Entry 8EJ3 (electron microscopy, 3.13 A resolution); this record covers chains C and R of the 9 polymer chains in the assembly.

# Chain C
Protein: DNA-directed RNA polymerase subunit beta
Source organism: Mycobacterium tuberculosis H37Rv
Notes: EC 2.7.7.6
Reference sequence: P9WGY9 (RPOB_MYCTU); residue numbers follow UniProt; this construct covers 1-1178
Amino-acid sequence (1178 residues; numbered 1 to 1178; the number before each row is that of its first residue):
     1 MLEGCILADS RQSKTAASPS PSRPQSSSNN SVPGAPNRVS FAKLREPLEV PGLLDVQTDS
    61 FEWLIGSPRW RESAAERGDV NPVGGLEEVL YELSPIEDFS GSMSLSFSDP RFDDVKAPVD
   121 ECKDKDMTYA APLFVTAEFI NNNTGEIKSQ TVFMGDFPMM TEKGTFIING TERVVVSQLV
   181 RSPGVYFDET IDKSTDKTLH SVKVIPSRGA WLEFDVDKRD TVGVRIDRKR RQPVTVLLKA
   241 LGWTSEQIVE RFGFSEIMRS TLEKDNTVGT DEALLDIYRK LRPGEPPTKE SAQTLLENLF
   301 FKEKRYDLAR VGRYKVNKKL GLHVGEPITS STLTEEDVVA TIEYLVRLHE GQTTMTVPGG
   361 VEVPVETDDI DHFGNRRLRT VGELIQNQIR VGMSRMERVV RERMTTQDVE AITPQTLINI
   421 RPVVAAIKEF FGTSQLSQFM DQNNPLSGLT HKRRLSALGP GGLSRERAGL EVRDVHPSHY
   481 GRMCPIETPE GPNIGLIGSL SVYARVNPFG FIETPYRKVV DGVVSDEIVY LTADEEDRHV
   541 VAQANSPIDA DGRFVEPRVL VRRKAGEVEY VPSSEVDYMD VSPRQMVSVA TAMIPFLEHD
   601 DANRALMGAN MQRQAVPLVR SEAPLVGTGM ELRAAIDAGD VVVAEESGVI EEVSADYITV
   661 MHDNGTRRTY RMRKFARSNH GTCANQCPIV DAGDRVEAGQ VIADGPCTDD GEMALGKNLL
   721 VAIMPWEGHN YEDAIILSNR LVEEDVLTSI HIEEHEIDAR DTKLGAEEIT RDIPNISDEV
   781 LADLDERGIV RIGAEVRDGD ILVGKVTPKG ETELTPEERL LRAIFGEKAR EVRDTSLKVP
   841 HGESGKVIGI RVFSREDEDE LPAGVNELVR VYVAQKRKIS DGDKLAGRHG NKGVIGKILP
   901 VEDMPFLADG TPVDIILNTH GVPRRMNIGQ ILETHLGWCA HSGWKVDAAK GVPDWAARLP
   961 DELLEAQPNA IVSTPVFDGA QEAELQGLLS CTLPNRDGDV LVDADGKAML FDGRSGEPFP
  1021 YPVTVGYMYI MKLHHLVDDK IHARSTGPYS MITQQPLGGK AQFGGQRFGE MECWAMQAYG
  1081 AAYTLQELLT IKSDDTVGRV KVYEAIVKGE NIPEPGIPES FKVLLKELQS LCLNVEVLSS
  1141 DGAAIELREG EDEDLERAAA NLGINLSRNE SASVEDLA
Not modelled in the structure: 1-29, 811-829, 1170-1178
UniProt features mapped onto this chain:
  - natural variant: Val423 (V423A: In strain: vr1), Leu436 (L436P: In strain: vr2), Ser437 (S437T: In strain: vr3), Gln438 to Asp441 (sequence variant, change not given here; In strain: RJ49), Gln438 (Q438L: In strain: vr4), Phe439 (F439V: In strain: RJ37), Met440 to Asn443 (deletion: In strain: RJ55), Asp441 (D441V: In strain: vr3), Leu449 to Lys452 (sequence variant, change not given here; In strain: RJ48), His451 (H451D: In strain: vr5; H451L: In strain: SP28; H451N: In strain: vr6; H451P: In strain: vr8; H451Q: In strain: vr1; H451R: In strain: vr7), Ser456 (S456L: In strain: vr11 and RJ37; S456Q: In strain: vr9; S456W: In strain: vr10), Leu458 (L458P: In strain: vr12 and SP22)
  - mutagenesis: Glu138 (E138R: Weakens interaction with TRCF and CarD), Ile147 (I147A: Weakens interaction with TRCF and CarD), Lys148 (K148A: Does not affect association with TRCF, but weakens interaction with CarD), Ser149 (S149A: Does not affect association with TRCF, but weakens interaction with CarD)

# Chain R
Molecule: 30-nt RNA strand
Sequence (30 nucleotides; row label = number of the first residue in the row):
     1 UCCGAAGCUU CGGCUUCGGC AGGAGAGGUA
Not modelled in the structure: 1-13
Ion coordination: Mg2+: A30 (shared with 2 residues of chain D)

# Chain C / chain R interface
Pairs across the interface - 24 pairs, chain C then chain R:
  Gln435(C) - A26(R)  phosphate contact
  Gln438(C) - A26(R)  sugar contact
  Arg465(C) - A26(R)  salt bridge to the phosphate
  Arg465(C) - G27(R)  salt bridge to the phosphate
  Glu490(C) - A30(R)  phosphate contact
  Asn493(C) - G27(R)  phosphate contact
  Ile497(C) - G27(R)  phosphate contact
  Gln614(C) - G28(R)  phosphate contact
  Gln614(C) - U29(R)  hydrogen bond to the phosphate
  Lys809(C) - G18(R)  sugar contact
  Gly810(C) - G18(R)  hydrogen bond to the phosphate
  Arg833(C) - G18(R)  hydrogen bond to the sugar
  Arg833(C) - G19(R)  salt bridge to the phosphate
  Lys884(C) - U29(R)  phosphate contact
  Lys884(C) - A30(R)  salt bridge to the phosphate
  Lys892(C) - A30(R)  salt bridge to the phosphate
  His1035(C) - U29(R)  sugar contact
  Pro1048(C) - A21(R)  base contact
  Tyr1049(C) - A21(R)  base contact
  Met1051(C) - C20(R)  sugar contact
  Met1051(C) - A21(R)  sugar contact
  Met1051(C) - G22(R)  phosphate contact
  Asn1165(C) - G19(R)  base contact
  Asn1165(C) - C20(R)  base contact
Also at the interface, not in a pair above, chain C (25 interface residues in all): Ser434, Asp441, Pro489, Arg613, Ser1050, Leu1057, Ile1164, Arg1168
Also at the interface, not in a pair above, chain R (12 interface residues in all): C17, G25

# In short
The interface between chain C and chain R involves 25 residues on one side and 12 on the other; the contacts
include 3 hydrogen bonds and 5 salt bridges. Polar pairs include Arg833(C)-G18(R), Gln614(C)-U29(R) and
Gly810(C)-G18(R). From UniProt: 4 mutagenesis sites on chain C.
Chain C is DNA-directed RNA polymerase subunit beta (Mycobacterium tuberculosis H37Rv) and chain R is a 30-nt
RNA strand; the structure, M. tuberculosis RNAP pause escaped complex with Bacillus subtilis NusG and GMPCPP,
was determined by electron microscopy (same publication as 8EHQ, 8EOE, 8EOF, 8EOS, 8EOT and 8EXY).
